7Q6J - chains A and B; structure by X-ray diffraction, 2.20 A resolution.

== Chain A (and B) ==
Molecule: Ganglioside-induced differentiation-associated protein 1
From: Homo sapiens
Notes: chain B of this document is another copy of the same molecule, construct and numbering; everything in this record applies to it too
UniProtKB: Q8TB36 (GDAP1_HUMAN); residue numbers follow UniProt; this construct covers 23-302
Sequence (280 residues; numbered 23 to 302; the number before each row is that of its first residue):
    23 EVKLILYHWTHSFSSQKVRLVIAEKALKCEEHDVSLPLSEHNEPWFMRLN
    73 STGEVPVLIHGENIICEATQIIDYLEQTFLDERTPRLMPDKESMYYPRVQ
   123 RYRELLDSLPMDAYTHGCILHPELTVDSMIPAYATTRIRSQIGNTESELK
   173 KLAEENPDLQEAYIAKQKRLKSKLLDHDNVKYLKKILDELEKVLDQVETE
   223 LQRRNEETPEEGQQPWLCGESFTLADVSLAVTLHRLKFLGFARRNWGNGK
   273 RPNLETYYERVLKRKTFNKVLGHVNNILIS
Not modelled in the structure: 161-183 (chain B: 165-196)
Construct notes: engineered mutation Arg123 (His in Q8TB36)
Curated features (UniProtKB/Swiss-Prot):
  - modified residue: Lys203 (N6-acetyllysine)
  - cross-link (Glycyl lysine isopeptide (Lys-Gly)): Lys50 (interchain with G-Cter in ubiquitin), Lys172 (interchain with G-Cter in ubiquitin), Lys173 (interchain with G-Cter in ubiquitin), Lys188 (interchain with G-Cter in ubiquitin), Lys190 (interchain with G-Cter in ubiquitin), Lys203 (interchain with G-Cter in ubiquitin), Lys206 (interchain with G-Cter in ubiquitin), Lys207 (interchain with G-Cter in ubiquitin), Lys214 (interchain with G-Cter in ubiquitin)
  - natural variant: Lys39 (K39N: Found in a patient with hereditary motor neuropathy; uncertain significance), Arg120 (R120G: In CMT2K; R120Q: In CMT4A; R120W: In CMT2K), Arg123 (H123R: In CMT2K; this construct carries the variant), Glu126 (E126K: In CMT2K; uncertain significance), Ala156 (A156G: In CMT2K), Arg161 (R161H: In CMT4A), Gln218 (Q218E: In CMT2K; uncertain significance), Arg226 (R226S: In CMT2K; uncertain significance), Ala247 (A247V: In CMT2K; uncertain significance), His256 (H256R: In CMT2K), Arg282 (R282C: In CMTRIA; R282H: In CMT2K)
  - mutagenesis: Met116 (M116H: Impairment in the ability to induce mitochondrial fragmentation), Thr157 (T157P: No effect on mitochondrial localization)
Reported in the primary citation:
  - self-association interface (contacts with another copy of this molecule); pairs are residue here / residue on that copy: Cys88-Cys88 (disulfide)
  - contacts within the chain: Arg123-Gln218, Glu222-Arg226 (salt bridge), Arg120-Glu222, Glu222-Arg225, Tyr124-Glu222, Glu222-Leu239 (hydrophobic contact)
  - disease-associated variants - C240Y, A247V (citing earlier work)
  - disease-associated variants - R120W: decreased stability
  - disease-associated variants - R120W: unchanged localization

== Interface between chain A and chain B ==
Disulfides between the chains: Cys88(A)-Cys88(B)
Contacting residue pairs - 29 pairs, chain A then chain B:
  Tyr29(A) with Tyr29(B), hydrogen bond; Ile81(B), hydrophobic; Ile86(B)
  His30(A) with Ile86(B)
  Trp31(A) with Glu84(B), hydrogen bond (side chain-backbone); Ile86(B), hydrophobic
  Val56(A) with Gly83(B); Glu84(B)
  Ser57(A) with Glu84(B)
  Leu58(A) with Glu84(B), hydrogen bond (backbone-side chain)
  Arg70(A) with Glu84(B), salt bridge
  Val77(A) with Ile86(B)
  Val79(A) with Val79(B), hydrophobic; Ile86(B), hydrophobic
  Ile81(A) with Tyr29(B), hydrophobic
  Gly83(A) with Val56(B)
  Glu84(A) with Trp31(B), hydrogen bond (backbone-side chain); Val56(B); Ser57(B); Leu58(B), hydrogen bond (side chain-backbone); Arg70(B), salt bridge; Glu76(B)
  Asn85(A) with Glu76(B), hydrogen bond
  Ile86(A) with Tyr29(B); His30(B); Glu76(B), hydrogen bond (backbone-side chain); Val77(B); Val79(B), hydrophobic
  Cys88(A) with Cys88(B), disulfide
Other interface residues (no listed pair), chain A (16 interface residues in all): Ile27
Other interface residues (no listed pair), chain B (17 interface residues in all): Ile27, Thr74

== Summary ==
The interface between chain A and chain B involves 16 residues on one side and 17 on the other, with 1
disulfide bond, 7 hydrogen bonds and 2 salt bridges. Polar contacts include Arg70(A)-Glu84(B),
Tyr29(A)-Tyr29(B) and Trp31(A)-Glu84(B). From the paper: R120W of chain A reduces stability; a
self-association interface involving Cys88(A).
Both chains are Ganglioside-induced differentiation-associated protein 1 (Homo sapiens). Entry 7Q6J (Crystal
structure of the human GDAP1 CMT2 mutant-H123R) was determined by X-ray diffraction (same publication as
7Q6K).
